PDB entry 1Z0Z | X-ray diffraction, 2.85 A resolution | chains C and D of the 4 polymer chains in the assembly

[Chain C (and D)]
Molecule: Probable inorganic polyphosphate/ATP-NAD kinase
From: Archaeoglobus fulgidus
Notes: EC 2.7.1.23; chain D of this document is another copy of the same molecule, construct and numbering; everything in this record applies to it too
UniProtKB: O30297 (PPNK_ARCFU); residue numbers follow UniProt; this construct covers 1-249
Sequence (278 residues; each row starts with the number of its first residue; numbers below 1 keep their minus sign (Met-28 is residue -28)):
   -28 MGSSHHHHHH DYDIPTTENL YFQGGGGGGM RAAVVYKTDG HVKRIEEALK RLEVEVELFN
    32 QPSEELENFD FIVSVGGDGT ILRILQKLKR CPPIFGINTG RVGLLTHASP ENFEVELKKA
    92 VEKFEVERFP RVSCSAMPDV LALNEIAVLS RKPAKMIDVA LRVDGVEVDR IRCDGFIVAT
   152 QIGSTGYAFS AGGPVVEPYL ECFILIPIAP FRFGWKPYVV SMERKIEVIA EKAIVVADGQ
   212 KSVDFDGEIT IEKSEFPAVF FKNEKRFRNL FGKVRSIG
Not modelled in the structure: -28 to 0
Sequence notes: cloning artifact (-28 to 0)
Ligand contacts:
  - NAD (nicotinamide-adenine-dinucleotide), molecule 1: Asp49, Gly50, Leu53, Arg54, Arg72, Val73, Leu75, Leu76, Asn115, Glu116, Ile153, Gly154, Thr156, Gly157, Tyr158, Ser161, Asp209, Gly210, Gln211
  - NAD, molecule 2: Ala125, Lys126, Met127, Arg143, Cys144, Asp145, Ala180, Phe182

[How chain C and chain D interact]
Pairs across the interface - 52 pairs, chain C then chain D:
  Val134(C) with Phe238(D), hydrophobic
  Gly136(C) with Arg239(D)
  Val137(C) with Phe238(D), hydrophobic; Arg239(D)
  Val139(C) with Phe242(D), hydrophobic; Arg246(D), hydrogen bond (backbone-side chain)
  Asp140(C) with Arg246(D), salt bridge
  Phe160(C) with Lys187(D), hydrogen bond (backbone-side chain)
  Gly163(C) with Lys187(D)
  Gly164(C) with Lys187(D), hydrogen bond (backbone-side chain)
  Pro165(C) with Pro165(D), hydrophobic; Pro188(D)
  Val166(C) with Lys187(D); Pro188(D), hydrogen bond (backbone-backbone); Tyr189(D); Val190(D), hydrogen bond (backbone-backbone)
  Val167(C) with Val190(D)
  Glu168(C) with Val190(D), hydrogen bond (backbone-backbone); Val191(D); Ser192(D), hydrogen bond (side chain-backbone); Arg195(D), salt bridge
  Tyr170(C) with Arg195(D)
  Leu171(C) with Glu172(D); Cys173(D), hydrophobic; Val190(D), hydrophobic; Ser192(D)
  Glu172(C) with Leu171(D)
  Cys173(C) with Leu171(D), hydrophobic
  Lys187(C) with Phe160(D), hydrogen bond (side chain-backbone); Gly163(D); Gly164(D), hydrogen bond (side chain-backbone)
  Pro188(C) with Pro165(D); Val166(D), hydrogen bond (backbone-backbone)
  Tyr189(C) with Val166(D); Phe242(D), hydrophobic
  Val190(C) with Pro165(D), hydrophobic; Val166(D), hydrogen bond (backbone-backbone); Val167(D); Glu168(D), hydrogen bond (backbone-backbone); Leu171(D), hydrophobic
  Val191(C) with Glu168(D); Leu171(D)
  Ser192(C) with Glu168(D), hydrogen bond (backbone-side chain); Leu171(D)
  Arg195(C) with Glu168(D), salt bridge; Tyr170(D); Phe238(D)
  Phe238(C) with Val134(D); Arg195(D)
  Arg239(C) with Val137(D)
  Phe242(C) with Val139(D), hydrophobic; Tyr189(D), hydrophobic
Also at the interface, not in a pair above, chain C (29 interface residues in all): Arg183, Val245, Arg246
Also at the interface, not in a pair above, chain D (28 interface residues in all): Glu138, Asp140, Val245

[Overview]
The interface between chain C and chain D involves 29 residues on one side and 28 on the other, with 13
hydrogen bonds and 3 salt bridges. Among the polar pairs are Asp140(C)-Arg246(D), Glu168(C)-Arg195(D) and
Val139(C)-Arg246(D). Ligands of chain C: NAD.
Both chains are Probable inorganic polyphosphate/ATP-NAD kinase (Archaeoglobus fulgidus). Entry 1Z0Z (Crystal
structure of a NAD kinase from Archaeoglobus fulgidus in complex with NAD) was determined by X-ray diffraction
together with 1Z0S, 1Z0U and 1SUW from the same study.
